PDB entry 7S6I | electron microscopy, 3.20 A resolution | chains B and C of the 3 polymer chains in the assembly

[Chain B (and C)]
Molecule: Spike glycoprotein
Organism: Severe acute respiratory syndrome coronavirus 2
Notes: chain C of this document is another copy of the same molecule, construct and numbering; everything in this record applies to it too
Reference sequence: P0DTC2 (SPIKE_SARS2); numbering as in UniProt (aligned over 1-1208)
Sequence (1280 residues; each row starts with the number of its first residue):
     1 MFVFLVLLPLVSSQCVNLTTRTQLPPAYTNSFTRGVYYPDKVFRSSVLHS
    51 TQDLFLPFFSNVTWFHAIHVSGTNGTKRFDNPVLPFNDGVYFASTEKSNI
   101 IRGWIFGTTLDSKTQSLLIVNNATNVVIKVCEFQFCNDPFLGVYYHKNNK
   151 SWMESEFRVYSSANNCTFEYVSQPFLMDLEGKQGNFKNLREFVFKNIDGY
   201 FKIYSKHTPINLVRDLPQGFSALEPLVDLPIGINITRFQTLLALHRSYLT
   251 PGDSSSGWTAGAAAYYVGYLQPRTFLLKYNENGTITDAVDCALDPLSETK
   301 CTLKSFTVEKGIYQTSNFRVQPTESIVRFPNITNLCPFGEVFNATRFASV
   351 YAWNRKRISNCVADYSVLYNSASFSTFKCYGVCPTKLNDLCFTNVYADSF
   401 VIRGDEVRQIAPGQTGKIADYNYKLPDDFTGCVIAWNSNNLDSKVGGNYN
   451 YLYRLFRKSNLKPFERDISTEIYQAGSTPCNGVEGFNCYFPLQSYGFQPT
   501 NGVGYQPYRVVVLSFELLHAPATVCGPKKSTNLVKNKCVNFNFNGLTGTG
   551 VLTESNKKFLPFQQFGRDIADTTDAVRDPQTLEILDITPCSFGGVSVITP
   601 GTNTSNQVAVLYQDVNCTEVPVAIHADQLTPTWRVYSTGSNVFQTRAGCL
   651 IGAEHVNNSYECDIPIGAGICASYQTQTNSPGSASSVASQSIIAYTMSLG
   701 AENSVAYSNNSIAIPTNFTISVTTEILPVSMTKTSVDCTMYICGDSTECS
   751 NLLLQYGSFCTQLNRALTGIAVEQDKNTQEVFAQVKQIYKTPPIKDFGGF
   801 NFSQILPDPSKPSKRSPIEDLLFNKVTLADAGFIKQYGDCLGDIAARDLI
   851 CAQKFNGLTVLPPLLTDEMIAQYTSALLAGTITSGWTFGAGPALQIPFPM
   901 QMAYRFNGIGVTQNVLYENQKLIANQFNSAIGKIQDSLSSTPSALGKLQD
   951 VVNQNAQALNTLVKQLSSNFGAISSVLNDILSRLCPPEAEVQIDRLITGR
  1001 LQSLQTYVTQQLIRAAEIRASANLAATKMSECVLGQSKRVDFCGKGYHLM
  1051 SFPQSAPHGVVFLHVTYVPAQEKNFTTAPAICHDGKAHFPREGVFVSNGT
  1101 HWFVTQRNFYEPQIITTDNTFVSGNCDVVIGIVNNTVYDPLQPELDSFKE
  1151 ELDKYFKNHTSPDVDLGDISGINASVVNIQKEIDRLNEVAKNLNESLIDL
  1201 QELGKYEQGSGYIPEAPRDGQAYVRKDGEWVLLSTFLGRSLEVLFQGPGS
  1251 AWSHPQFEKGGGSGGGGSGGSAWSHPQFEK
Unresolved in the structure: 1-14, 71-75, 619-631, 677-688, 1148-1280
Sequence notes: engineered mutation C383 (Ser in P0DTC2), G682 (Arg in P0DTC2), S683 (Arg in P0DTC2), S685 (Arg in P0DTC2), P817 (Phe in P0DTC2), P892 (Ala in P0DTC2), P899 (Ala in P0DTC2), P942 (Ala in P0DTC2), C985 (Asp in P0DTC2), P986 (Lys in P0DTC2), P987 (Val in P0DTC2); expression tag (1209-1280)
Disulfide bonds: C15-C136, C131-C166, C291-C301, C336-C361, C379-C432, C391-C525, C480-C488, C538-C590, C617-C649, C662-C671, C738-C760, C743-C749, C840-C851, C1032-C1043, C1082-C1126
Glycans and other covalent adducts: N-acetylglucosamine (NAG) linked to N17, N61, N122, N149, N165, N234, N282, N331, N343, N616, N709, N717, N801, N1074, N1098, N1134
Small-molecule neighbours: N-acetylglucosamine (NAG; 2-acetamido-2-deoxy-beta-D-glucopyranose): Y351, A352, I468
UniProt features mapped onto this chain:
  - region: N280 to C301 (Putative superantigen), R403 to D405 (Integrin-binding motif), N448 to F456 (Immunodominant HLA epitope recognized by the CD8+), P681, A684 (Putative superantigen), S816 to Y837 (Fusion peptide 1), K835 to F855 (Fusion peptide 2), D1163 to E1202 (Heptad repeat 2)
  - site: R815, S816 (Cleavage)
  - glycosylation: N17 (N-linked (GlcNAc...) (complex) asparagine), N61 (N-linked (GlcNAc...) (hybrid) asparagine), N74 (N-linked (GlcNAc...) (complex) asparagine), N122 (N-linked (GlcNAc...) (hybrid) asparagine), N149 (N-linked (GlcNAc...) (complex) asparagine), N165 (N-linked (GlcNAc...) (complex) asparagine), N234 (N-linked (GlcNAc...) (high mannose) asparagine), N282 (N-linked (GlcNAc...) (complex) asparagine), T323 (O-linked (GalNAc) threonine), S325 (O-linked (HexNAc...) serine), N331 (N-linked (GlcNAc...) (complex) asparagine), N343 (N-linked (GlcNAc...) (complex) asparagine), N603 (N-linked (GlcNAc...) (hybrid) asparagine), N616 (N-linked (GlcNAc...) (complex) asparagine), N657 (N-linked (GlcNAc...) (complex) asparagine), T676 (O-linked (GlcNAc...) threonine), T678 (O-linked (GlcNAc...) threonine), N709 (N-linked (GlcNAc...) (high mannose) asparagine), N717 (N-linked (GlcNAc...) (hybrid) asparagine), N801 (N-linked (GlcNAc...) (hybrid) asparagine) and 6 more in UniProt
  - natural variant: L5 (L5F: In strain: Iota/B.1.526), S13 (S13I: In strain: Epsilon/B.1.427/B.1.429), L18 (L18F: In strain: Beta/B.1.351, Gamma/P.1 and 1 more), T19 (T19I: In strain: Omicron/BQ.1.1, Omicron/XBB.1.5 and 1 more; T19R: In strain: Delta/B.1.617.2, Omicron/BA.2 and 4 more), T20 (T20N: In strain: Gamma/P.1), L24 to A27 (sequence variant, change not given here; In strain: Omicron/BA.2, Omicron/BA.2.12.1 and 6 more), P26 (P26S: In strain: Gamma/P.1), Q52 (Q52H: In strain: Omicron/EG.5.1), A67 (A67V: In strain: Eta/B.1.525, Omicron/BA.1), H69 to V70 (deletion: In strain: Alpha/B.1.1.7, Eta/B.1.525 and 5 more), G75 (G75V: In strain: Lambda/C.37), T76 (T76I: In strain: Lambda/C.37), 82 further natural variant entries in UniProt
  - mutagenesis: H69 to V70 (Increased incorporation of cleaved spike into virions), N121 (N121Q: Partial loss of biliverdin affinity), R190 (R190K: Partial loss of biliverdin affinity), N234 (N234Q: Increased resistance to neutralizing antibodies), N331 (N331Q: Reduced viral infectivity), N343 (N343Q: Reduced viral infectivity), L452 (L452R: Increased resistance to neutralizing antibodies. Decreases HLA binding to NF9 epitope. Increased binding affinity to human ACE2), Y453 (Y453F: Decreased HLA binding to NF9 epitope. Increased binding affinity to human ACE2), A475 (A475V: Increased resistance to neutralizing antibodies), V483 (V483A: Increased resistance to neutralizing antibodies), E484 (E484D: Increased replication in human TMEM106B overexpressing cells), F490 (F490L: Increased resistance to neutralizing antibodies and human covalescent sera neutralization), 12 further mutagenesis entries in UniProt
Reported in the primary citation:
  - post-translational modification sites: N343

[Interface between chain B and chain C]
Inter-chain disulfides: C383(B)-C985(C)
Pairs across the interface - 226 pairs, chain B then chain C:
  Q52(B) - N751(C)  hydrogen bond
  Q52(B) - L754(C)
  S316(B) - D737(C)
  N317(B) - D737(C)  hydrogen bond
  N317(B) - M740(C)
  R319(B) - D737(C)  salt bridge
  R319(B) - M740(C)
  R319(B) - D745(C)  salt bridge
  R355(B) - Y200(C)  hydrogen bond
  R355(B) - P230(C)
  G381(B) - L984(C)
  V382(B) - R983(C)
  C383(B) - R983(C)  hydrogen bond (backbone-backbone)
  C383(B) - C985(C)  disulfide
  K386(B) - L981(C)
  K386(B) - S982(C)
  K386(B) - R983(C)
  K386(B) - L984(C)
  L390(B) - S982(C)
  Y396(B) - Y200(C)
  Y396(B) - P230(C)
  D405(B) - S373(C)  hydrogen bond
  D405(B) - F374(C)
  D405(B) - S375(C)
  R408(B) - F374(C)  hydrogen bond (side chain-backbone)
  R408(B) - S375(C)
  R408(B) - F377(C)
  G413(B) - P384(C)
  G413(B) - T385(C)
  Q414(B) - T385(C)
  T415(B) - P384(C)
  T415(B) - T385(C)
  G416(B) - Y369(C)  hydrogen bond (backbone-side chain)
  K417(B) - Y369(C)  hydrogen bond (side chain-backbone)
  D420(B) - Y369(C)  hydrogen bond
  Y421(B) - Y369(C)  hydrophobic
  L455(B) - Y369(C)
  L455(B) - N370(C)
  P463(B) - D198(C)
  P463(B) - G199(C)
  F464(B) - D198(C)
  F464(B) - G232(C)
  E465(B) - G232(C)
  R466(B) - I231(C)  hydrogen bond (side chain-backbone)
  R466(B) - G232(C)  hydrogen bond (backbone-backbone)
  I468(B) - Q115(C)
  I468(B) - E132(C)
  I468(B) - N165(C)
  S469(B) - K113(C)
  S469(B) - E132(C)
  E471(B) - K113(C)  salt bridge
  Y505(B) - S373(C)
  L517(B) - R983(C)
  L518(B) - D979(C)
  L518(B) - S982(C)
  H519(B) - K41(C)
  G545(B) - S982(C)
  L546(B) - D979(C)
  T547(B) - N978(C)  hydrogen bond (backbone-side chain)
  G548(B) - N978(C)
  V551(B) - Y837(C)
  K557(B) - F43(C)
  K558(B) - F43(C)
  F559(B) - F43(C)  hydrophobic
  F562(B) - D40(C)
  F562(B) - K41(C)
  F562(B) - E224(C)
  F562(B) - P225(C)
  Q563(B) - K41(C)
  Q563(B) - V42(C)  hydrogen bond (side chain-backbone)
  Q563(B) - F43(C)
  Q564(B) - K41(C)
  F565(B) - V42(C)
  F565(B) - F43(C)  hydrogen bond (backbone-backbone)
  G566(B) - F43(C)
  R567(B) - V42(C)
  R567(B) - F43(C)  hydrogen bond (backbone-backbone)
  R567(B) - R44(C)
  R567(B) - V976(C)
  I569(B) - R847(C)
  I569(B) - V963(C)  hydrophobic
  A570(B) - V963(C)
  A570(B) - L966(C)  hydrophobic
  A570(B) - S967(C)
  D571(B) - S967(C)
  D571(B) - V976(C)
  D586(B) - I844(C)
  T588(B) - L841(C)
  T588(B) - I844(C)
  T588(B) - F855(C)
  P589(B) - Y837(C)  hydrogen bond (backbone-side chain)
  P589(B) - F855(C)
  C590(B) - Y837(C)
  S591(B) - M740(C)
  S591(B) - D745(C)  hydrogen bond
  S591(B) - Y837(C)
  S591(B) - F855(C)
  F592(B) - M740(C)
  F592(B) - K835(C)
  F592(B) - Y837(C)  hydrophobic
  F592(B) - C840(C)  hydrophobic
  F592(B) - K854(C)
  F592(B) - F855(C)  hydrophobic
  Q613(B) - F833(C)
  Q613(B) - I834(C)
  Q613(B) - T859(C)
  Q613(B) - L861(C)
  D614(B) - F833(C)
  D614(B) - K835(C)  hydrogen bond (side chain-backbone)
  D614(B) - Q836(C)
  D614(B) - K854(C)  salt bridge
  N616(B) - Q836(C)
  R634(B) - Y837(C)
  R646(B) - F833(C)
  R646(B) - I834(C)
  R646(B) - T866(C)
  R646(B) - E868(C)  salt bridge
  A647(B) - P862(C)  hydrophobic
  G648(B) - I834(C)
  P665(B) - L864(C)  hydrophobic
  G667(B) - P863(C)
  G667(B) - L864(C)
  A668(B) - P863(C)  hydrogen bond (backbone-backbone)
  A668(B) - L864(C)
  A668(B) - T866(C)
  G669(B) - L864(C)  hydrogen bond (backbone-backbone)
  G669(B) - T866(C)
  G669(B) - M869(C)
  I670(B) - L864(C)
  C671(B) - L864(C)  hydrophobic
  T696(B) - M869(C)
  M697(B) - L864(C)  hydrophobic
  M697(B) - L865(C)  hydrophobic
  M697(B) - M869(C)  hydrophobic
  L699(B) - K786(C)
  L699(B) - I788(C)
  L699(B) - L865(C)  hydrophobic
  L699(B) - M869(C)
  L699(B) - Q872(C)
  L699(B) - Y873(C)  hydrogen bond (backbone-side chain)
  G700(B) - K786(C)
  G700(B) - I788(C)
  A701(B) - K786(C)  hydrogen bond (backbone-backbone)
  A701(B) - Q787(C)
  A701(B) - I788(C)  hydrogen bond (backbone-backbone)
  E702(B) - I788(C)
  E702(B) - K790(C)  salt bridge
  N703(B) - Q787(C)  hydrogen bond
  N703(B) - I788(C)  hydrogen bond (backbone-backbone)
  N703(B) - Y789(C)
  N703(B) - K790(C)  hydrogen bond (backbone-backbone)
  S704(B) - Y789(C)
  V705(B) - Y789(C)  hydrophobic
  V705(B) - T883(C)
  V705(B) - A893(C)  hydrophobic
  V705(B) - Q895(C)
  A706(B) - Q895(C)
  Y707(B) - K795(C)  hydrogen bond (backbone-side chain)
  Y707(B) - D796(C)  hydrogen bond (side chain-backbone)
  Y707(B) - F797(C)
  Y707(B) - T883(C)
  Y707(B) - I896(C)
  Y707(B) - P897(C)  hydrophobic
  Y707(B) - F898(C)  hydrogen bond (side chain-backbone)
  S708(B) - P897(C)
  N709(B) - P897(C)
  S711(B) - Q895(C)
  S711(B) - P897(C)
  I712(B) - Q895(C)
  I712(B) - P897(C)
  A713(B) - L894(C)
  A713(B) - Q895(C)  hydrogen bond (backbone-backbone)
  P715(B) - L894(C)
  T961(B) - R765(C)
  Q965(B) - S758(C)
  Q965(B) - F759(C)
  Q965(B) - Q762(C)  hydrogen bond
  S968(B) - Q755(C)  hydrogen bond (side chain-backbone)
  N969(B) - Q755(C)
  F970(B) - Q755(C)  hydrogen bond (backbone-side chain)
  F970(B) - Y756(C)
  F970(B) - F759(C)  hydrophobic
  G971(B) - Q755(C)  hydrogen bond (backbone-side chain)
  G971(B) - Y756(C)  hydrogen bond (backbone-side chain)
  G971(B) - D994(C)
  P986(B) - D427(C)
  P987(B) - D427(C)
  R995(B) - D994(C)  salt bridge
  Q1002(B) - Q1005(C)  hydrogen bond
  S1003(B) - F759(C)
  T1006(B) - Q762(C)
  T1009(B) - T1009(C)
  Q1010(B) - L1012(C)
  I1013(B) - L1012(C)  hydrophobic
  E1017(B) - R1019(C)  salt bridge
  R1039(B) - E1031(C)  salt bridge
  R1039(B) - R1039(C)
  V1040(B) - S1030(C)
  D1041(B) - G889(C)
  D1041(B) - S1030(C)
  K1045(B) - G889(C)
  G1046(B) - A890(C)
  Y1047(B) - A890(C)
  P1069(B) - P892(C)
  E1072(B) - L894(C)
  N1074(B) - Q895(C)  hydrogen bond
  T1077(B) - P897(C)
  T1077(B) - M900(C)
  P1079(B) - Y917(C)  hydrophobic
  F1089(B) - N914(C)
  F1089(B) - Y917(C)  hydrophobic
  P1090(B) - Q913(C)  hydrogen bond (backbone-side chain)
  V1094(B) - Y904(C)
  R1107(B) - G885(C)
  R1107(B) - T887(C)
  R1107(B) - I896(C)
  R1107(B) - Y904(C)
  F1121(B) - T912(C)
  F1121(B) - N914(C)
  S1123(B) - N914(C)  hydrogen bond
  S1123(B) - E1111(C)
  G1124(B) - E918(C)
  V1128(B) - E918(C)
  I1130(B) - Q920(C)
  L1141(B) - L1141(C)  hydrophobic
  L1145(B) - E1144(C)
Also at the interface, not in a pair above, chain B (142 interface residues in all): T302, Q314, N394, K424, V503, A520, T553, L560, T572, D574, V615, Q644, T645, C662, I666, N710, I714, C985, V1129
Also at the interface, not in a pair above, chain C (134 interface residues in all): Y38, V47, T167, D228, N234, N282, A372, V503, S735, T739, T761, Q784, P792, V860, S884, W886, K964, S975, E988, V991, I1013, T1027, L1034, G1035, L1145

[Summary]
142 residues of chain B face 134 of chain C across their interface, with 1 disulfide bond, 39 hydrogen bonds
and 9 salt bridges. Polar pairs include R319(B)-D737(C), R319(B)-D745(C) and E471(B)-K113(C). Bound to chain
B: N-acetylglucosamine. The paper reports a modification site at N343(B).
Both chains are Spike glycoprotein (Severe acute respiratory syndrome coronavirus 2). Entry 7S6I
(SARS-CoV-2-6P-Mut2 S protein) was determined by electron microscopy.
